PDB entry 6XFN | X-ray diffraction, 1.70 A resolution | chains A and B

Chain A:
Molecule: 3C-like proteinase
Organism: Severe acute respiratory syndrome coronavirus 2
Notes: EC 3.4.22.69
UniProt: P0DTD1 (R1AB_SARS2); residues 1-306 here correspond to UniProt positions 3264-3569 (UniProt number = residue number + 3263)
Amino-acid sequence (308 residues; numbered -1 to 306; the number before each row is that of its first residue; numbers below 1 keep their minus sign (His-1 is residue -1)):
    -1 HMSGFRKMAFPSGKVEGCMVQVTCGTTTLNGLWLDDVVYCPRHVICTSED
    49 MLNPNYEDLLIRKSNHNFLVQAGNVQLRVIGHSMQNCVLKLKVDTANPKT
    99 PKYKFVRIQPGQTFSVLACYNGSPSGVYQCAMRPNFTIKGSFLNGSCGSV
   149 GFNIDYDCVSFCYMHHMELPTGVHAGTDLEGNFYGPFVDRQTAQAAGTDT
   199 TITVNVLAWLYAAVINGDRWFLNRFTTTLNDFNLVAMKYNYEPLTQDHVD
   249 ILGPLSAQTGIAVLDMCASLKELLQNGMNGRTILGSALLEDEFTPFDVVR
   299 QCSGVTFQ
Unresolved in the structure: -1 to 1, 306
Differences from the reference sequence: expression tag (-1 to 0)
Curated features (UniProtKB/Swiss-Prot):
  - active site: His41 (For 3CL-PRO activity), Cys145 (Nucleophile)
  - site: Gln306 (Cleavage)
  - cross-link (Glycyl lysine isopeptide (Lys-Gly)): Lys5 (interchain with G-Cter in ubiquitin), Lys90 (interchain with G-Cter in ubiquitin)
What the authors report for this chain:
  - conformationally variable residues (side-chain flip): Asn142
  - binding site for UAW243 (chain B): His41, Leu141, Asn142, Gly143, Ser144, Cys145, His163, His164, Met165, Glu166
  - catalytic residues: His41, Cys145

Chain B:
Molecule: UAW243
Amino-acid sequence (4 residues; each row starts with the number of its first residue):
     1 XLXX
Modified residues: UZ7 (phenyl hydrogen carbonate) at position 1; V1V ((2S,3S)-3-amino-2-hydroxyhexanoic acid) at position 3; APY (2-aminomethyl-pyridine) at position 4

How chain A and chain B interact:
Contacting residue pairs (22):
  Thr26(A) with V1V_3(B)
  His41(A) with V1V_3(B)
  Ser46(A) with Leu2(B)
  Phe140(A) with APY_4(B)
  Leu141(A) with V1V_3(B); APY_4(B)
  Asn142(A) with UZ7_1(B); Leu2(B); V1V_3(B); APY_4(B)
  Gly143(A) with Leu2(B), hydrogen bond (backbone-backbone); V1V_3(B), hydrogen bond (backbone-backbone)
  Ser144(A) with V1V_3(B), hydrogen bond (backbone-backbone); APY_4(B)
  Cys145(A) with V1V_3(B), covalent bond; APY_4(B), hydrogen bond (side chain-backbone)
  His163(A) with APY_4(B)
  His164(A) with V1V_3(B); APY_4(B), hydrogen bond (backbone-backbone)
  Met165(A) with APY_4(B)
  Glu166(A) with APY_4(B)
  Gln189(A) with Leu2(B)
Interface residues without a listed pair, chain A (16 interface residues in all): Thr25, His172

In short:
16 residues of chain A face 4 of chain B across their interface, with 1 covalent bond and 5 hydrogen bonds.
Among the polar pairs are Cys145(A)-APY_4(B), Gly143(A)-Leu2(B) and Gly143(A)-V1V_3(B). From the paper:
catalytic residues His41(A) and Cys145(A); a binding site for UAW243 (chain B) at His41(A), Leu141(A) and
Asn142(A) among others.
Chain A is 3C-like proteinase (Severe acute respiratory syndrome coronavirus 2) and chain B is UAW243; the
structure, Crystal structure of the SARS-CoV-2 (COVID-19) main protease in complex with UAW243, was determined
by X-ray diffraction together with 6XA4, 6XBG, 6XBH and 6XBI from the same study.
